5UG8 - chain A; structure by X-ray diffraction, 1.46 A resolution.

# Chain A
Name: Epidermal growth factor receptor
Organism: Homo sapiens
Notes: EC 2.7.10.1
UniProt: P00533 (EGFR_HUMAN); numbering as in UniProt (aligned over 695-1022)
Amino-acid sequence (329 residues; each row starts with the number of its first residue):
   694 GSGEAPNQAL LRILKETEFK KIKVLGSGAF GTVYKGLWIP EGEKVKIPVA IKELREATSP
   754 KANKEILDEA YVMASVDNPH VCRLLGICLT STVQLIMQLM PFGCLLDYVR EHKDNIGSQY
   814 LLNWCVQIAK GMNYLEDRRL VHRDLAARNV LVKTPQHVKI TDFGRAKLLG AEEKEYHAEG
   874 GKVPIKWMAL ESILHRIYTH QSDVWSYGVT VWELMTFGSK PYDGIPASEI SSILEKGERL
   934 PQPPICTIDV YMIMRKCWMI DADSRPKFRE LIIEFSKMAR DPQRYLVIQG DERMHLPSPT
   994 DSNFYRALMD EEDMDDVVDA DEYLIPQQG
Unresolved in the structure: 694-701, 749-752, 986-1022
Differences from the reference sequence: expression tag (694); engineered mutation M790 (Thr in P00533), R858 (Leu in P00533), R948 (Val in P00533)
Curated features (UniProtKB/Swiss-Prot):
  - active site: D837 (Proton acceptor)
  - binding site (ATP): L718 to V726, K745, D855
  - site: Y1016 (Important for interaction with PIK3C2B)
  - modified residue: S695 (Phosphoserine), K745 (N6-(2-hydroxyisobutyryl)lysine), Y869 (Phosphotyrosine), S991 (Phosphoserine), S995 (Phosphoserine), Y998 (Phosphotyrosine), Y1016 (Phosphotyrosine)
  - cross-link (Glycyl lysine isopeptide (Lys-Gly)): K716 (interchain with G-Cter in ubiquitin), K737 (interchain with G-Cter in ubiquitin), K754 (interchain with G-Cter in ubiquitin), K757 (interchain with G-Cter in ubiquitin), K867 (interchain with G-Cter in ubiquitin), K929 (interchain with G-Cter in ubiquitin), K960 (interchain with G-Cter in ubiquitin), K970 (interchain with G-Cter in ubiquitin)
  - natural variant: E709 (E709A: Found in a lung cancer sample; E709G: Found in a lung cancer sample; E709K: Found in a lung cancer sample), G719 (G719A: Found in a lung cancer sample; G719C: Found in a lung cancer sample; G719D: Found in a lung cancer sample; G719S: Found in a lung cancer sample), G724 (G724S: Found in a lung cancer sample), E734 (E734K: Found in a lung cancer sample), E746 to S752 (sequence variant, change not given here; Found in a lung cancer sample), E746 to T751 (sequence variant, change not given here; Found in a lung cancer sample), E746 to A750 (deletion: Found in a lung cancer sample), E746 (deletion: Found in a lung cancer sample), L747 to T751 (deletion: Found in a lung cancer sample), L747 to E749 (deletion: Found in a lung cancer sample), L747 (L747F: Found in a lung cancer sample), R748 (R748P: Found in a lung cancer sample), 12 further natural variant entries in UniProt
  - mutagenesis: P699 (P699A: Reduced phosphorylation), N700 (N700A: Abolishes phosphorylation), L704 (L704A: Abolishes phosphorylation), R705 (R705A: Abolishes phosphorylation), I706 (I706A: Abolishes phosphorylation), K745 (K745A/M: Abolishes kinase activity), D974 (D974A: Strongly reduced phosphorylation), R977 (R977A: Reduced phosphorylation), E1005 to D1006 (Constitutively activated kinase), Y1016 (Y1016F: 50% decrease in interaction with PIK3C2B. 65% decrease in interaction with PIK3C2B; when associated with F-1197. Abolishes interaction with PIK3C2B; when associated with F-1197 and F-1092)
Covalent attachments: compound 8BP linked to C797
Residues lining bound ligands: 8BP (N-[(3R,4R)-4-fluoro-1-{6-[(1-methyl-1H-pyrazol-4-yl)amino]-9-(propan-2-yl)-9H-purin-2-yl}pyrrolidin-3-yl]propanamide): L718, G719, S720, F723, V726, A743, K745, C775, M790, Q791, L792, M793, P794, F795, G796, L799, D800, R841, L844, T854, F856

# Summary
Compound 8BP is covalently linked to C797. Curated annotation (UniProt) lists active-site residue D837, 11
ATP-binding residues and 11 mutagenesis sites.
Chain A is Epidermal growth factor receptor (Homo sapiens); the structure, Crystal structure of the EGFR
kinase domain (L858R, T790M, V948R) in complex with a covalent inhibitor ..., was determined by X-ray
diffraction (same publication as 5UG9, 5UGA, 5UGB and 5UGC).
